PDB entry 7TEO | electron microscopy, 2.97 A resolution | chains A and B of the 30 polymer chains in the assembly

# Chain A
Molecule: Proteasome subunit alpha type-1
Organism: Saccharomyces cerevisiae S288C
Notes: EC 3.4.25.1
UniProt: P21243 (PSA1_YEAST); numbering as in UniProt (aligned over 1-252)
Amino-acid sequence (252 residues; row label = number of the first residue in the row):
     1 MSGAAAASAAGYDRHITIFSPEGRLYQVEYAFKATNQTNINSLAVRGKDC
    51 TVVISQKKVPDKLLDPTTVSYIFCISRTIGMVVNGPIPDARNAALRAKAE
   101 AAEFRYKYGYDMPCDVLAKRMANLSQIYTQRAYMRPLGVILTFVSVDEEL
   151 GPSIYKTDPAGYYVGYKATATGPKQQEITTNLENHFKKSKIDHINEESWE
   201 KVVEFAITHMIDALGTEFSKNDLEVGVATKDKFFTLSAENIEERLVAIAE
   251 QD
Disordered / not traced: 1-14, 190-191, 251-252

# Chain B
Molecule: Proteasome subunit alpha type-2
Organism: Saccharomyces cerevisiae S288C
Notes: EC 3.4.25.1
UniProt: P23639 (PSA2_YEAST); residue numbers follow UniProt; this construct covers 1-250
Amino-acid sequence (250 residues; numbered 1 to 250; the number before each row is that of its first residue):
     1 MTDRYSFSLTTFSPSGKLGQIDYALTAVKQGVTSLGIKATNGVVIATEKK
    51 SSSPLAMSETLSKVSLLTPDIGAVYSGMGPDYRVLVDKSRKVAHTSYKRI
   101 YGEYPPTKLLVSEVAKIMQEATQSGGVRPFGVSLLIAGHDEFNGFSLYQV
   151 DPSGSYFPWKATAIGKGSVAAKTFLEKRWNDELELEDAIHIALLTLKESV
   201 EGEFNGDTIELAIIGDENPDLLGYTGIPTDKGPRFRKLTSQEINDRLEAL
Disordered / not traced: 1-9
Curated features (UniProtKB/Swiss-Prot):
  - cross-link: K108 (Glycyl lysine isopeptide (Lys-Gly) (interchain with G-Cter in ubiquitin))

# How chain A and chain B interact
Residue-residue contacts (54; chain A residue first):
  T17(A) - R128(B)
  I18(A) - Q20(B)
  F19(A) - Y23(B)
  F19(A) - M78(B)  hydrophobic
  F19(A) - R128(B)
  F19(A) - P129(B)
  F19(A) - G131(B)
  S20(A) - Y23(B)
  P21(A) - Y23(B)  hydrophobic
  P21(A) - T26(B)
  E22(A) - T26(B)
  G23(A) - Y23(B)
  G23(A) - A27(B)
  L25(A) - M78(B)  hydrophobic
  L25(A) - R128(B)
  K119(A) - D87(B)
  A122(A) - R83(B)  hydrogen bond (backbone-side chain)
  N123(A) - R83(B)  hydrogen bond
  Q126(A) - P80(B)
  Q126(A) - D81(B)  hydrogen bond
  Q126(A) - V84(B)
  T129(A) - R128(B)  hydrogen bond (backbone-side chain)
  Q130(A) - G126(B)
  Q130(A) - V127(B)
  Q130(A) - R128(B)  hydrogen bond (side chain-backbone)
  Q130(A) - F130(B)
  R131(A) - G126(B)
  R131(A) - V127(B)
  A132(A) - G126(B)  hydrogen bond (backbone-backbone)
  Y155(A) - T60(B)
  A160(A) - P80(B)
  G161(A) - P80(B)
  G161(A) - R83(B)  hydrogen bond (backbone-side chain)
  Y162(A) - S52(B)  hydrogen bond
  Y162(A) - P80(B)
  Y163(A) - L61(B)
  Y163(A) - R83(B)
  V164(A) - A56(B)  hydrophobic
  V164(A) - M57(B)
  V164(A) - L61(B)  hydrophobic
  G165(A) - A56(B)
  G165(A) - M57(B)  hydrogen bond (backbone-backbone)
  G165(A) - T60(B)
  Y166(A) - L55(B)
  Y166(A) - A56(B)  hydrophobic
  Y166(A) - M57(B)
  K167(A) - P54(B)  hydrogen bond (side chain-backbone)
  K167(A) - L55(B)  hydrogen bond (backbone-backbone)
  K167(A) - M57(B)
  A168(A) - L55(B)
  T179(A) - L55(B)
  L182(A) - L55(B)  hydrophobic
  E183(A) - P54(B)
  F186(A) - L55(B)  hydrophobic
Also at the interface, not in a pair above, chain A (31 interface residues in all): R46
Also at the interface, not in a pair above, chain B (25 interface residues in all): A24, A121

# Overview
31 residues of chain A and 25 residues of chain B are in contact; the contacts include 11 hydrogen bonds.
Among the polar pairs are A122(A)-R83(B), N123(A)-R83(B) and Q126(A)-D81(B).
Here chain A is Proteasome subunit alpha type-1 and chain B is Proteasome subunit alpha type-2, both from
Saccharomyces cerevisiae S288C. Entry 7TEO (Cryo-EM structure of the 20S Alpha 3 Deletion proteasome core
particle in complex with FUB1) was determined by electron microscopy together with 7TEJ from the same study.
